Entry 7AVS (X-ray diffraction, 2.28 A resolution); this record covers chain A.

# Chain A
Molecule: Son of sevenless homolog 1
Organism: Homo sapiens
UniProtKB: Q07889 (SOS1_HUMAN); residue numbers follow UniProt; this construct covers 564-1049
Sequence (487 residues; each row starts with the number of its first residue):
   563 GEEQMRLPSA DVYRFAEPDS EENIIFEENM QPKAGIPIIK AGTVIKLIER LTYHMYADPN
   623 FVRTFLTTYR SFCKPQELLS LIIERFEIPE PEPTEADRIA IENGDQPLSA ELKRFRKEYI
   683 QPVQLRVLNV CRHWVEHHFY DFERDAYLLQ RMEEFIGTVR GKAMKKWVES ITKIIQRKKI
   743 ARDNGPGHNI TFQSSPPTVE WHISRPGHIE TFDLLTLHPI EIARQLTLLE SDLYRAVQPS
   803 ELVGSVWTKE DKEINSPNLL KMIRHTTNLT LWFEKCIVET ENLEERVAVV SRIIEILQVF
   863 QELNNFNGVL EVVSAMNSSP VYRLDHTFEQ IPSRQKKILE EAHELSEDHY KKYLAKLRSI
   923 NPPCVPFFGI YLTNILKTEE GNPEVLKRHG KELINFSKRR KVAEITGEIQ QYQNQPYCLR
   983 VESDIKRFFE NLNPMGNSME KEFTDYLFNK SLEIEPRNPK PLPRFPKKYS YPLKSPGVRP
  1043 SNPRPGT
Unresolved in the structure: 590-596, 746-752, 1043-1049
Sequence notes: expression tag (563)
Ligand contacts: S3Q (6,7-dimethoxy-2-methyl-N-[(1R)-1-[3-(trifluoromethyl)phenyl]ethyl]quinazolin-4-amine): Val875, Met878, Asn879, Tyr884, Phe890, Lys898, Leu901, Glu902, His905, Glu906, Glu909

# Summary
Bound to chain A: compound S3Q.
Chain A is Son of sevenless homolog 1 (Homo sapiens); the structure, Crystal structure of SOS1 in complex with
compound 6, was determined by X-ray diffraction (same publication as 7AVI, 7AVL, 7AVT, 7AVU and 7AVV).
